4DR6 - chains A and D of the 25 polymer chains in the assembly; structure by X-ray diffraction, 3.30 A resolution.

== Chain A ==
Molecule: 16S rRNA
Source organism: Thermus thermophilus
Sequence (1522 nucleotides; row label = number of the first residue in the row; note: 42 numbers in that range are skipped by the numbering (no residue carries them; nothing is unmodelled there); a row labelled like 190A-190L holds insertion residues (190A, then the next letters in order); numbering starts at 0):
     0 UUUGUUGGAGAGUUUGAUCCUGGCUCAGGGUGAACGCUGGCGGCGUGCCU
    50 AAGACAUGCAAGUCGUGCGGG
    73 CCGCGGGGUUUU
    88 ACUCCG
    95 UGGUC
   101 AGCGGCGGACGGGUGAGUAACGCGUGGGU
  129A G
   130 ACCUACCCGGAAGAGGGGGACAACCCGGGGAAACUCGGGCUAAUCCCCCA
   180 UGUGGACCCGC
190A-190L CCCUUGGGGUGU
   191 GUCCAAAGGGCUUU
   216 GCCCGCUUCCGGAUGGGCCCGCGUCCCAUCAGCUAGUUGGUGGGGUAAUG
   266 GCCCACCAAGGCGACGACGGGUAGCCGGUCUGAGAGGAUGGCCGGCCACA
   316 GGGGCACUGAGACACGGGCCCCACUCCUACGGGAGGCAGCAGUUAGGAAU
   366 CUUCCGCAAUGGGCGCAAGCCUGACGGAGCGACGCCGCUUGGAGGAAGAA
   416 GCCCUUCGGGGUGUAAACUCCUGAA
   442 CCCGGGACGAAACCCCCGACGA
   474 GGGGACUGACGGUACCGGG
   494 GUAAUAGCGCCGGCCAACUCCGUGCCAGCAGCCGCGGUAAUACGGAGGGC
   544 GCGAGCGUUACCCGGAUUCACUGGGCGUAAAGGGCGUGUAGGCGGCCUGG
   594 GGCGUCCCAUGUGAAAGACCACGGCUCAACCGUGGGGGAGCGUGGGAUAC
   644 GCUCAGGCUAGACGGUGGGAGAGGGUGGUGGAAUUCCCGGAGUAGCGGUG
   694 AAAUGCGCAGAUACCGGGAGGAACGCCGAUGGCGAAGGCAGCCACCUGGU
   744 CCACCCGUGACGCUGAGGCGCGAAAGCGUGGGGAGCAAACCGGAUUAGAU
   794 ACCCGGGUAGUCCACGCCCUAAACGAUGCGCGCUAGGUCUCUGGGUCU
   848 CCUGGGGGCCGAAGCUAACGCGUUAAGCGCGCCGCCUGGGGAGUACGGCC
   898 GCAAGGCUGAAACUCAAAGGAAUUGACGGGGGCCCGCACAAGCGGUGGAG
   948 CAUGUGGUUUAAUUCGAAGXAACGCGAAGAACCUUACCAGGCCUUGACAU
   998 GCUAGG
 1003A G
  1004 AACCCGGGUGAAAGCCUGGGGUGCCCC
1030A-1030D GCGA
  1031 GGGGAGCCCUAGCACAGGUGCUGCAUGGCCGUCGUCAGCUCGUGCCGUGA
  1081 GGUGUUGGGUUAAGUCCCGCAACGAGCGCAACCCCCGCCGUUAGUUGCCA
  1131 GCGGUUCGGCCGGGCACUCUAACGGGACUGCCCGCGAAA
  1171 GCGGGAGGAAGGAGGGGACGACGUCUGGUCAGCAUGGCCCUUACGGCCUG
  1221 GGCGACACACGUGCUACAAUGCCCACUACAAAGCGAUGCCACCCGGCAAC
  1271 GGGGAGCUAAUCGCAAAAAGGUGGGCCCAGUUCGGAUUGGGGUCUGCAAC
  1321 CCGACCCCAUGAAGCCGGAAUCGCUAGUAAUCGCGGAUCAG
 1361A C
  1362 CAUGCCGCGGUGAAUACGUUCCCGGGCCUUGUACACACXGCCXGUXACGC
  1412 CAUGGGAGCGGGCUCUACCCGAAGUCGCCGGG
  1446 AGCCUACGGG
  1459 CAGGCGCCGAGGGUAGGGCCCGUGACUGGGGCGAAGUCGUAACAAGGUAG
  1509 CUGUACCGGAAGGUGCGGCUGGAUCCACUCCUUUCU
Disordered / not traced: 0-4, 1542-1544
Construct notes: conflict C1534 (A2157 in M26923.1), A1535 (C2158 in M26923.1)
Modified / non-standard residues: PSU (pseudouridine-5'-monophosphate) at position 516, 7MG (7N-methyl-8-hydroguanosine-5'-monophosphate) at position 527, M2G (N2-dimethylguanosine-5'-monophosphate) at position 966, 5MC (5-methylcytidine-5'-monophosphate) at position 967, 2MG (2N-methylguanosine-5'-monophosphate) at position 1207, 5MC (5-methylcytidine-5'-monophosphate) at position 1400, 4OC (4n,o2'-methylcytidine-5'-monophosphate) at position 1402, 5MC (5-methylcytidine-5'-monophosphate) at position 1404, 5MC (5-methylcytidine-5'-monophosphate) at position 1407, UR3 (3-methyluridine-5'-monophoshate) at position 1498, MA6 (6N-dimethyladenosine-5'-monophoshate) at position 1518, MA6 (6N-dimethyladenosine-5'-monophoshate) at position 1519, PSU (pseudouridine-5'-monophosphate) at position 1540, PSU (pseudouridine-5'-monophosphate) at position 1541
Bound ions: Mg2+ site 1 near U5 (its only coordinating residue here); Mg2+ site 2 near G21 (its only coordinating residue here); Mg2+ site 3: C48, G115; Mg2+ site 4 near A53 (its only coordinating residue here); Mg2+ site 5: C58, U387; Mg2+ site 6 near A59 (its only coordinating residue here); Mg2+ site 7 near G61 (its only coordinating residue here); Mg2+ site 8 near U65 (its only coordinating residue here); Mg2+ site 9 near G107 (its only coordinating residue here); Mg2+ site 10 near A109 (its only coordinating residue here); Mg2+ site 11 near G111 (its only coordinating residue here); Mg2+ site 12 near G113 (its only coordinating residue here); 112 more Mg2+ sites not listed
Ligand contacts: streptomycin (SRY): U12, U13, U14, C526, 7MG_527, C912, A913, A914, A915, C1490, G1491
Reported in the primary citation:
  - binding site for streptomycin: U14, C526, 7MG_527, A914, C1490, G1491
  - conformationally variable residues (loop rearrangement, side-chain flip): G530, A1408, C1409, A1492, A1493, G1516 to G1520

== Chain D ==
Name: 30S ribosomal protein S4
Source organism: Thermus thermophilus
UniProtKB: P80373 (RS4_THET8); residues 1-209 here = UniProt positions 1-209
Amino-acid sequence (209 residues; row label = number of the first residue in the row):
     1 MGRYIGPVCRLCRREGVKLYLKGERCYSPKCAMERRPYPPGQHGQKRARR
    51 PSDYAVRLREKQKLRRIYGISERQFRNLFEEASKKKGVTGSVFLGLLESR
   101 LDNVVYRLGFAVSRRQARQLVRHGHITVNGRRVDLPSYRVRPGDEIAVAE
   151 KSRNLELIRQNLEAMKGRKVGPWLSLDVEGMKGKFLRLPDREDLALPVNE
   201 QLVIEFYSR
Disordered / not traced: 1
Swiss-Prot annotation at these positions:
  - binding site (Zn(2+)): Cys9, Cys12, Cys26, Cys31
Bound ions: Zn2+: Cys9, Cys12, Cys26, Cys31; Mg2+: Ala82, Ser83, Lys85, Gly87, Thr89

== Chain A / chain D interface ==
Pairs across the interface (120):
  A8(A) - Glu205(D)  hydrogen bond to the base
  A8(A) - Ser208(D)  base contact
  A8(A) - Arg209(D)  base contact
  A26(A) - Arg209(D)  sugar contact
  G28(A) - Arg76(D)  salt bridge to the phosphate
  C400(A) - Arg73(D)  salt bridge to the phosphate
  C401(A) - Arg73(D)  salt bridge to the phosphate
  C401(A) - Asn77(D)  hydrogen bond to the phosphate
  G402(A) - Gln74(D)  phosphate contact
  G402(A) - Leu135(D)  sugar contact
  G402(A) - Ser137(D)  phosphate contact
  C403(A) - Gln74(D)  hydrogen bond to the phosphate
  C403(A) - Arg122(D)  sugar contact
  C403(A) - Pro136(D)  phosphate contact
  C403(A) - Ser137(D)  phosphate contact
  U404(A) - Gly2(D)  base contact
  U404(A) - Arg118(D)  salt bridge to the phosphate
  U404(A) - Arg122(D)  phosphate contact
  U405(A) - Gly2(D)  hydrogen bond to the base
  U405(A) - Arg3(D)  salt bridge to the phosphate
  G406(A) - Arg3(D)  hydrogen bond to the phosphate
  G406(A) - Ile5(D)  phosphate contact
  G406(A) - Gln119(D)  hydrogen bond to the base
  G407(A) - Arg3(D)  salt bridge to the phosphate
  G407(A) - Ser113(D)  phosphate contact
  G407(A) - Arg115(D)  salt bridge to the phosphate
  G407(A) - Gln116(D)  hydrogen bond to the sugar
  G407(A) - Gln119(D)  sugar contact
  A408(A) - Leu21(D)  phosphate contact
  A408(A) - Lys22(D)  phosphate contact
  A408(A) - Val112(D)  sugar contact
  A408(A) - Ser113(D)  hydrogen bond to the phosphate
  A408(A) - Arg115(D)  phosphate contact
  A408(A) - Gln116(D)  sugar contact
  G409(A) - Lys22(D)  salt bridge to the phosphate
  G409(A) - Glu24(D)  phosphate contact
  G409(A) - Arg25(D)  phosphate contact
  G410(A) - Lys22(D)  hydrogen bond to the base
  G410(A) - Arg25(D)  salt bridge to the phosphate
  G410(A) - Lys30(D)  salt bridge to the phosphate
  A411(A) - Arg25(D)  salt bridge to the phosphate
  A411(A) - Lys30(D)  salt bridge to the phosphate
  A412(A) - Arg35(D)  salt bridge to the phosphate
  G413(A) - Arg35(D)  hydrogen bond to the base
  G413(A) - Arg36(D)  base contact
  G425(A) - Tyr38(D)  phosphate contact
  G425(A) - Gln45(D)  phosphate contact
  G426(A) - Arg36(D)  salt bridge to the phosphate
  G426(A) - Tyr38(D)  hydrogen bond to the phosphate
  G426(A) - Gly41(D)  hydrogen bond to the phosphate
  G426(A) - Gln42(D)  sugar contact
  G426(A) - Gln45(D)  phosphate contact
  U427(A) - Arg13(D)  salt bridge to the phosphate
  U427(A) - Arg36(D)  salt bridge to the phosphate
  U427(A) - Pro40(D)  phosphate contact
  U427(A) - Gly41(D)  hydrogen bond to the phosphate
  G428(A) - Pro7(D)  phosphate contact
  G428(A) - Arg10(D)  salt bridge to the phosphate
  G428(A) - Arg36(D)  hydrogen bond to the sugar
  U429(A) - Arg13(D)  salt bridge to the phosphate
  U429(A) - Lys22(D)  hydrogen bond to the sugar
  U429(A) - Arg25(D)  hydrogen bond to the sugar
  U429(A) - Ala32(D)  phosphate contact
  U429(A) - Arg36(D)  salt bridge to the phosphate
  A430(A) - Pro7(D)  phosphate contact
  A430(A) - Val8(D)  hydrogen bond to the phosphate
  A430(A) - Cys9(D)  hydrogen bond to the phosphate
  A430(A) - Lys22(D)  phosphate contact
  C436(A) - Glu156(D)  sugar contact
  U437(A) - Gln119(D)  base contact
  U437(A) - His123(D)  hydrogen bond to the sugar
  U437(A) - His125(D)  hydrogen bond to the phosphate
  U437(A) - Leu155(D)  phosphate contact
  G438(A) - His123(D)  sugar contact
  G438(A) - His125(D)  salt bridge to the phosphate
  C489(A) - Arg132(D)  salt bridge to the phosphate
  G490(A) - Arg132(D)  salt bridge to the phosphate
  G491(A) - Lys151(D)  salt bridge to the phosphate
  A496(A) - Gln119(D)  base contact
  A496(A) - His123(D)  base contact
  C508(A) - Arg209(D)  salt bridge to the phosphate
  A509(A) - Ser52(D)  hydrogen bond to the phosphate
  A509(A) - Tyr54(D)  sugar contact
  A509(A) - Ala55(D)  sugar contact
  A509(A) - Leu58(D)  sugar contact
  C511(A) - His43(D)  hydrogen bond to the phosphate
  U512(A) - Gln42(D)  hydrogen bond to the sugar
  U512(A) - His43(D)  hydrogen bond to the sugar
  U512(A) - Lys46(D)  salt bridge to the phosphate
  G540(A) - Gln42(D)  base contact
  G541(A) - Gly41(D)  sugar contact
  G541(A) - Gln42(D)  hydrogen bond to the sugar
  G542(A) - Arg10(D)  salt bridge to the phosphate
  G542(A) - Arg14(D)  hydrogen bond to the phosphate
  G542(A) - Pro40(D)  sugar contact
  G542(A) - Gly41(D)  sugar contact
  C543(A) - Arg10(D)  salt bridge to the phosphate
  C543(A) - Arg14(D)  salt bridge to the phosphate
  C543(A) - Arg59(D)  phosphate contact
  G544(A) - Arg59(D)  salt bridge to the phosphate
  G544(A) - Gln62(D)  hydrogen bond to the phosphate
  G544(A) - Arg66(D)  salt bridge to the phosphate
  C545(A) - Lys61(D)  salt bridge to the phosphate
  C545(A) - Gln62(D)  hydrogen bond to the phosphate
  C545(A) - Arg65(D)  salt bridge to the phosphate
  C545(A) - Glu72(D)  sugar contact
  G546(A) - Tyr4(D)  base contact
  G546(A) - Glu72(D)  hydrogen bond to the phosphate
  G546(A) - Arg73(D)  hydrogen bond to the phosphate
  A547(A) - Gly2(D)  hydrogen bond to the phosphate
  C612(A) - Lys84(D)  salt bridge to the phosphate
  C613(A) - Lys84(D)  phosphate contact
  G616(A) - Arg141(D)  salt bridge to the phosphate
  U619(A) - Arg132(D)  base contact
  U619(A) - Val133(D)  base contact
  U619(A) - Asp134(D)  hydrogen bond to the base
  U619(A) - Leu135(D)  base contact
  C620(A) - Leu135(D)  base contact
  C620(A) - Ser137(D)  hydrogen bond to the base
  C620(A) - Tyr138(D)  sugar contact
Other interface residues (no listed pair), chain A (52 interface residues in all): G27, C418, C419, A439, A614
Other interface residues (no listed pair), chain D (68 interface residues in all): Gly23, Ser71, Lys85, Leu157, Phe206

== Summary ==
Chain A and chain D form an interface of 52 and 68 residues respectively; the contacts include 33 hydrogen
bonds and 34 salt bridges. Polar pairs include A8(A)-Glu205(D), U405(A)-Gly2(D) and G406(A)-Gln119(D). The
paper reports a binding site for streptomycin at U14(A), C526(A) and 7MG_527(A) among others; conformational
variability at G530(A), A1408(A) and C1409(A) among others.
Here chain A is 16S rRNA and chain D is 30S ribosomal protein S4, both from Thermus thermophilus. Entry 4DR6
(Crystal structure of the Thermus thermophilus (HB8) 30S ribosomal subunit with codon, near-cognate transfer
RNA anticodon ...) was determined by X-ray diffraction, deposited together with 4DR1, 4DR2, 4DR3, 4DR4, 4DR5
and 4DR7.
